2O7A - chain A; structure by X-ray diffraction, 0.84 A resolution.

Chain A:
Protein: Lysozyme
Organism: Enterobacteria phage T4
Notes: EC 3.2.1.17
UniProt: P00720 (LYS_BPT4); the construct has insertions or renumbered stretches relative to UniProt, so the offset changes along the chain: 60-164 = UniProt 60-164; 171-182 = UniProt 1-12
Amino-acid sequence (124 residues; row label = number of the first residue in the row):
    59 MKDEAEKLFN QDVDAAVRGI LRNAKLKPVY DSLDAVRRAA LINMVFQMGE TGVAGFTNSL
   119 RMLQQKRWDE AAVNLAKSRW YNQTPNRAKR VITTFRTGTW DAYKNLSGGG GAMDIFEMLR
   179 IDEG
Disordered / not traced: 163-170
Sequence notes: cloning artifact (59); engineered mutation Ala97 (Cys in P00720), Asp172; linker (165-170)
Modified positions: Met59 (methionine sulfoxide; SME)
UniProt features mapped onto this chain:
  - binding site (substrate): Phe104, Ser117, Asn132
  - active site: Glu181 (Proton donor/acceptor)
From the paper describing this entry:
  - conformationally variable residues (side-chain flip): Leu66, Phe67, Phe174
  - contacts within the chain: Leu66-Phe104 (hydrophobic contact)

In short:
Curated annotation (UniProt) lists 3 substrate-binding residues and active-site residue Glu181. The paper
reports conformational variability at Leu66, Phe67 and Phe174; contacts within the chain involving Leu66 and
Phe104.
Chain A is Lysozyme (Enterobacteria phage T4); the structure, T4 lysozyme C-terminal fragment, was determined
by X-ray diffraction together with 2O4W and 2O79 from the same study.
